Entry 2GJK (X-ray diffraction, 2.60 A resolution); this record covers chain A.

Chain A:
Protein: Regulator of nonsense transcripts 1
Source organism: Homo sapiens
Notes: EC 3.6.1.-; fragment: helicase core domain(residues 295-914)
UniProt: Q92900 (RENT1_HUMAN); residues 295-914 here = UniProt positions 295-914
Amino-acid sequence (624 residues; each row starts with the number of its first residue):
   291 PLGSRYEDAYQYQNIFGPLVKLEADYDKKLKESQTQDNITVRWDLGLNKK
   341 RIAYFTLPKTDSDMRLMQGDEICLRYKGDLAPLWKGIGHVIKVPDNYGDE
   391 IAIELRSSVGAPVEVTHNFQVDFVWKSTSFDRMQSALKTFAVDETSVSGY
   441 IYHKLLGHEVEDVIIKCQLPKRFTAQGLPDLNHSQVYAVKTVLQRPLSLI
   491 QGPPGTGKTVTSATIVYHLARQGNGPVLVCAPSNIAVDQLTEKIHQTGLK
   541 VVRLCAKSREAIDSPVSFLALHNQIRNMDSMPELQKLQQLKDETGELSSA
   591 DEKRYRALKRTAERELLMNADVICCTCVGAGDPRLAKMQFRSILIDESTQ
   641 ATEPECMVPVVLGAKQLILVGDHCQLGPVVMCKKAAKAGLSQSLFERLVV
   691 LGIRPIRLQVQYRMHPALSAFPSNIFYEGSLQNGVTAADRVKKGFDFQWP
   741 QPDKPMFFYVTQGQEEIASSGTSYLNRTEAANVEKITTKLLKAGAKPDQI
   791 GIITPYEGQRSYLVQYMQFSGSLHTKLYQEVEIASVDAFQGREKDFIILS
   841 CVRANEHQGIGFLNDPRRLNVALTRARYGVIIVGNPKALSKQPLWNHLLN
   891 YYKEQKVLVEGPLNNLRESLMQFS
Disordered / not traced: 584-587, 909-914
Sequence notes: cloning artifact (291-294)
Ion coordination: Mg2+: T499 (together with AMP-PNP)
Ligand contacts: AMP-PNP (ANP; phosphoaminophosphonic acid-adenylate ester): P469, D470, L471, N472, Q475, P493, P494, G495, T496, G497, K498, T499, V500, Q529, K533, E637, Q665, Y702, R703, G831, E833, R865, R867
Swiss-Prot annotation at these positions:
  - mutagenesis: R843 (R843A: Inhibits histone mRNA degradation; R843C: Abolishes NMD)
What the authors report for this chain:
  - binding site for AMP-PNP: P469, K498, V500, Q665, Y702, R703, E833, R865
  - catalytic residues: R865 (proposed by the authors, not directly observed)
  - mutagenesis - K498A, R703A: decreased catalytic activity
  - mutagenesis - K498A, R703A, R865A: decreased binding to ATP
  - mutagenesis - Q665A, R865A: abolished catalytic activity
  - mutagenesis - Q665A: unchanged binding to ATP
  - conformationally variable residues (domain motion): R396, R703, D827 to D835, R865
  - mutagenesis - K599A/R600A, R604A: decreased binding to RNA
  - mutagenesis - K498A, Q665A, R703A: unchanged binding to RNA

Summary:
Bound to chain A: AMP-PNP. From UniProt: one mutagenesis site. From the paper: the catalytic residue R865;
K498A, R703A and R865A reduce binding to ATP; 6 substitutions were tested in all.
Chain A is Regulator of nonsense transcripts 1 (Homo sapiens); the structure, Structural and functional
insights into the human Upf1 helicase core, was determined by X-ray diffraction, deposited together with 2GK6
and 2GK7.
